1R5W - chains A and E of the 6 polymer chains in the assembly; structure by X-ray diffraction, 2.90 A resolution.

Chain A:
Molecule: H-2 class II histocompatibility antigen, E-K alpha chain
Source organism: Mus musculus
Reference sequence: P04224 (HA22_MOUSE); residues 3-182 here correspond to UniProt positions 28-207 (UniProt number = residue number + 25)
Sequence (180 residues; numbered 3 to 182; the number before each row is that of its first residue):
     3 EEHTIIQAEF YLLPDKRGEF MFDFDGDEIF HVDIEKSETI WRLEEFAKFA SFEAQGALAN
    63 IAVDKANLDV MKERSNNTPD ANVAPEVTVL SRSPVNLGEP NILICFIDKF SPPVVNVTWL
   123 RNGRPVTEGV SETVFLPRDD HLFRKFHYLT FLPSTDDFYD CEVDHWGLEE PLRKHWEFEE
Disulfide bonds: C107-C163
Curated features (UniProtKB/Swiss-Prot):
  - region: E179 to E182 (Connecting peptide)
  - glycosylation: N118 (N-linked (GlcNAc...) asparagine)

Chain E:
Molecule: artificial peptide
Sequence (13 residues; numbered 2 to 14; the number before each row is that of its first residue):
     2 ADLIAYFKAA TKF

Chain A / chain E interface:
Residue-residue contacts (29):
  Q9(A) - Y7(E)
  Q9(A) - F8(E)  hydrogen bond (side chain-backbone)
  F22(A) - Y7(E)  hydrophobic
  F24(A) - A6(E)
  K50(A) - A2(E)
  F51(A) - A2(E)
  A52(A) - A2(E)
  A52(A) - I5(E)  hydrophobic
  S53(A) - A2(E)
  S53(A) - D3(E)
  S53(A) - L4(E)
  S53(A) - I5(E)  hydrogen bond (backbone-backbone)
  F54(A) - L4(E)  hydrophobic
  F54(A) - I5(E)
  E55(A) - L4(E)
  G58(A) - Y7(E)
  N62(A) - Y7(E)
  N62(A) - F8(E)  hydrogen bond (side chain-backbone)
  N62(A) - A10(E)
  V65(A) - A10(E)  hydrophobic
  V65(A) - A11(E)
  N69(A) - A11(E)  hydrogen bond (side chain-backbone)
  N69(A) - T12(E)
  N69(A) - K13(E)
  V72(A) - K13(E)
  V72(A) - F14(E)
  M73(A) - K13(E)
  R76(A) - K13(E)
  R76(A) - F14(E)  hydrogen bond (side chain-backbone)
Also at the interface, not in a pair above, chain A (20 interface residues in all): E11, F32, A59, D66
Also at the interface, not in a pair above, chain E (13 interface residues in all): K9

In short:
20 residues of chain A face 13 of chain E across their interface; the contacts include 5 hydrogen bonds. Polar
contacts include Q9(A)-F8(E), N62(A)-F8(E) and N69(A)-A11(E).
Chain A is H-2 class II histocompatibility antigen, E-K alpha chain (Mus musculus) and chain E is artificial
peptide; the structure, Evidence that structural rearrangements and/or flexibility during TCR binding can
contribute to T-cell activation, was determined by X-ray diffraction (same publication as 1R5V).
